4ZVQ - chains A and D of the 6 polymer chains in the assembly; structure by X-ray diffraction, 2.50 A resolution.

Chain A:
Molecule: Caspase-7
Source organism: Homo sapiens
Notes: EC 3.4.22.60
Reference sequence: P55210 (CASP7_HUMAN), isoform P55210-3; residues 1-198 here correspond to UniProt positions 34-231 (UniProt number = residue number + 33)
Sequence (198 residues; numbered 1 to 198; the number before each row is that of its first residue):
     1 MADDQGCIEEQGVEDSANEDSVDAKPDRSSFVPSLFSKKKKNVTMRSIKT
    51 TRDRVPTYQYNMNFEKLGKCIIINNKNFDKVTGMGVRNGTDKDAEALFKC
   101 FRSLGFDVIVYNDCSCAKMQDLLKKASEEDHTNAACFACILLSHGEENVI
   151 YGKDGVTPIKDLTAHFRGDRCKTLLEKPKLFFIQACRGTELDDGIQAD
Disordered / not traced: 1-57, 197-198

Chain D:
Molecule: Caspase-7
Source organism: Homo sapiens
Notes: EC 3.4.22.60
Reference sequence: P55210 (CASP7_HUMAN), isoform P55210-3; residues 499-603 here correspond to UniProt positions 232-336 (UniProt number = residue number - 267)
Sequence (113 residues; each row starts with the number of its first residue):
   499 SGPINDTDANPRYKIPVEADFLFAYSTVPGYVSMRSPGRGSWFVQALCSI
   549 LEEHGKDLEIMQILTRVNDRVARHFESCSDDPHFHEKKQIPCVVSMLTKE
   599 LYFSQLEHHHHHH
Disordered / not traced: 499-510, 604-611
Sequence notes: engineered mutation Val530 (Tyr263 in P55210), Met532 (Trp265 in P55210), Cys576 (Gln309 in P55210); expression tag (604-611)

How chain A and chain D interact:
Residue-residue contacts (13):
  Tyr58(A) - Arg564(D)
  Arg167(A) - Tyr529(D)
  Glu176(A) - Arg571(D)  salt bridge
  Asp192(A) - Pro514(D)
  Asp192(A) - Val515(D)  hydrogen bond (side chain-backbone)
  Asp192(A) - Glu516(D)  hydrogen bond (side chain-backbone)
  Asp193(A) - Lys512(D)  hydrogen bond (backbone-side chain)
  Gly194(A) - Ile513(D)
  Gly194(A) - Val515(D)
  Ile195(A) - Lys512(D)
  Ile195(A) - Ile513(D)  hydrogen bond (backbone-backbone)
  Gln196(A) - Tyr511(D)
  Gln196(A) - Ile513(D)
Other interface residues (no listed pair), chain A (9 interface residues in all): Lys160
Other interface residues (no listed pair), chain D (10 interface residues in all): Pro527

In short:
The interface between chain A and chain D involves 9 residues on one side and 10 on the other; the contacts
include 4 hydrogen bonds and 1 salt bridge. Polar contacts include Glu176(A)-Arg571(D), Asp192(A)-Val515(D)
and Asp192(A)-Glu516(D).
Chain A is Caspase-7 and chain D is Caspase-7, both from Homo sapiens; the structure, Caspase-7 Variant 2 (V2)
with reprogrammed substrate specificity due to Y230V/W232M/Q276C substitutions bound to VEID inhibitor, was
determined by X-ray diffraction, deposited together with 4ZVO, 4ZVP, 4ZVR, 4ZVS, 4ZVT and 4ZVU.
